PDB entry 1N2R | X-ray diffraction, 1.70 A resolution | chains A and C of the 3 polymer chains in the assembly

== Chain A ==
Name: HLA class I histocompatibility antigen, BW-44(B-12) B*4403 alpha chain
Organism: Homo sapiens
UniProtKB: P30481 (1B44_HUMAN); residues 1-276 here correspond to UniProt positions 25-300 (UniProt number = residue number + 24)
Sequence (276 residues; numbered 1 to 276; the number before each row is that of its first residue):
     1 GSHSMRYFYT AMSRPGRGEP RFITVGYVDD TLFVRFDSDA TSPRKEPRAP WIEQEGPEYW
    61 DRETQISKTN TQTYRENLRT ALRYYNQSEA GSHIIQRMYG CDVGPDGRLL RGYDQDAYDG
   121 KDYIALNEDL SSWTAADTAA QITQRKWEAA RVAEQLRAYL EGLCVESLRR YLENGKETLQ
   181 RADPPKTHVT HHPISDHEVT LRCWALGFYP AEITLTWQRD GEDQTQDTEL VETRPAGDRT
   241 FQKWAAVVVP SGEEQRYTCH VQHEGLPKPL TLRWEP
Disulfides: C101-C164, C203-C259
What the authors report for this chain:
  - contacts within the chain: Y74-D116 (water-mediated contact), R97-D114, L126-L156 (hydrophobic contact), W133-L156 (hydrophobic contact), V152-L156 (hydrophobic contact)
  - conformationally variable residues (helix shift, side-chain flip): N70 to N77, D114, L156

== Chain C ==
Name: HLA DPA*0201 peptide
Sequence (9 residues; each row starts with the number of its first residue):
     1 EEFGRAFSF
What the authors report for this chain:
  - conformationally variable residues: A6

== Interface between chain A and chain C ==
Pairs across the interface - 41 pairs, chain A then chain C:
  M5(A) with E1(C)
  Y7(A) with E1(C), hydrogen bond (side chain-backbone); E2(C)
  Y9(A) with E2(C), hydrogen bond
  T24(A) with E2(C)
  K45(A) with E2(C), salt bridge
  Y59(A) with E1(C)
  R62(A) with E1(C), salt bridge
  E63(A) with E1(C); E2(C), hydrogen bond (side chain-backbone)
  I66(A) with F3(C); G4(C)
  S67(A) with E2(C)
  N70(A) with A6(C)
  T73(A) with A6(C)
  E76(A) with S8(C)
  N77(A) with S8(C); F9(C)
  T80(A) with F9(C)
  Y84(A) with F9(C), hydrogen bond (side chain-backbone)
  I95(A) with F9(C), hydrophobic
  Y99(A) with E2(C), hydrogen bond; F3(C), hydrogen bond (side chain-backbone)
  Y123(A) with F9(C), hydrophobic
  T143(A) with F9(C), hydrogen bond (side chain-backbone)
  K146(A) with F9(C), hydrogen bond (side chain-backbone)
  W147(A) with F7(C); S8(C), hydrogen bond (side chain-backbone)
  V152(A) with F7(C), hydrophobic
  Q155(A) with F3(C); R5(C), hydrogen bond; F7(C)
  L156(A) with F3(C), hydrophobic
  Y159(A) with E1(C), hydrogen bond (side chain-backbone); E2(C); F3(C), hydrophobic
  L163(A) with E1(C); E2(C)
  S167(A) with E1(C), hydrogen bond (side chain-backbone)
  R170(A) with E1(C), salt bridge
  Y171(A) with E1(C), hydrogen bond (side chain-backbone)
Interface residues without a listed pair, chain A (31 interface residues in all): D116
The authors on this interface:
  - pairs named by the authors: Y7(A)-E2(C), Y9(A)-E2(C) (hydrogen bond), T24(A)-E2(C) (water-mediated contact), K45(A)-E2(C) (salt bridge), S67(A)-E2(C) (water-mediated contact), N70(A)-E2(C) (water-mediated contact), Y99(A)-E2(C) (hydrogen bond)

== Summary ==
Chain A and chain C form an interface of 31 and 9 residues respectively, with 13 hydrogen bonds and 3 salt
bridges. Polar contacts include K45(A)-E2(C), R62(A)-E1(C) and R170(A)-E1(C). The paper describes a contact
between Y7(A) and E2(C); hydrogen bonds between Y9(A) and E2(C) and Y99(A) and E2(C); water-mediated contacts
between T24(A) and E2(C), S67(A) and E2(C) and N70(A) and E2(C). The paper reports conformational variability
at N70(A), D114(A) and A6(C) among others; contacts within the chain involving Y74(A), D116(A) and D114(A)
among others.
Here chain A is HLA class I histocompatibility antigen, BW-44(B-12) B*4403 alpha chain (Homo sapiens) and
chain C is HLA DPA*0201 peptide. Entry 1N2R (A natural selected dimorphism in HLA B*44 alters self, peptide
reportoire and T cell recognition) was determined by X-ray diffraction together with 1M6O from the same study.
